PDB entry 9FT0 | X-ray diffraction, 2.75 A resolution | chains O and U of the 28 polymer chains in the assembly

[Chain O]
Protein: Proteasome subunit alpha type-2
From: Saccharomyces cerevisiae
UniProtKB: P23639 (PSA2_YEAST); residue numbers follow UniProt; this construct covers 1-250
Amino-acid sequence (250 residues; each row starts with the number of its first residue):
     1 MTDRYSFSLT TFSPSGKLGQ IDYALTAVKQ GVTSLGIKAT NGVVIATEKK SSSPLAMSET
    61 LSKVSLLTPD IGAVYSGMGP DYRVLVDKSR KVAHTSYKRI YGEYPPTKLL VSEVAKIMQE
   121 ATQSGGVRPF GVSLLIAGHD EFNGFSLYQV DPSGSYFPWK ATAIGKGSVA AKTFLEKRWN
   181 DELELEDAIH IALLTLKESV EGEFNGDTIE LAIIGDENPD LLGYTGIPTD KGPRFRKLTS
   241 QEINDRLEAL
UniProt features mapped onto this chain:
  - cross-link: Lys108 (Glycyl lysine isopeptide (Lys-Gly) (interchain with G-Cter in ubiquitin))

[Chain U]
Protein: Proteasome subunit alpha type-1
From: Saccharomyces cerevisiae
UniProtKB: P21243 (PSA1_YEAST); residues -8 to 243 here correspond to UniProt positions 1-252 (UniProt number = residue number + 9)
Amino-acid sequence (252 residues; row label = number of the first residue in the row; numbers below 1 keep their minus sign (Met-8 is residue -8)):
    -8 MSGAAAASAA GYDRHITIFS PEGRLYQVEY AFKATNQTNI NSLAVRGKDC TVVISQKKVP
    52 DKLLDPTTVS YIFCISRTIG MVVNGPIPDA RNAALRAKAE AAEFRYKYGY DMPCDVLAKR
   112 MANLSQIYTQ RAYMRPLGVI LTFVSVDEEL GPSIYKTDPA GYYVGYKATA TGPKQQEITT
   172 NLENHFKKSK IDHINEESWE KVVEFAITHM IDALGTEFSK NDLEVGVATK DKFFTLSAEN
   232 IEERLVAIAE QD
Disordered / not traced: -8 to 0

[How chain O and chain U interact]
Contacting residue pairs (66):
  Asp3(O) - Arg122(U)  salt bridge
  Asp3(O) - Tyr124(U)
  Tyr5(O) - Ile7(U)
  Tyr5(O) - Ala123(U)  hydrophobic
  Tyr5(O) - Tyr124(U)  hydrophobic
  Leu9(O) - Ile9(U)  hydrophobic
  Leu9(O) - Ala123(U)  hydrophobic
  Gln20(O) - Ile9(U)
  Gln20(O) - Phe10(U)  hydrogen bond (side chain-backbone)
  Tyr23(O) - Phe10(U)
  Tyr23(O) - Ser11(U)
  Tyr23(O) - Pro12(U)  hydrophobic
  Tyr23(O) - Gly14(U)
  Ala24(O) - Phe10(U)  hydrophobic
  Thr26(O) - Pro12(U)
  Thr26(O) - Glu13(U)
  Ala27(O) - Gly14(U)
  Gln30(O) - Glu13(U)
  Ser52(O) - Tyr153(U)  hydrogen bond
  Ser53(O) - Thr170(U)
  Pro54(O) - Lys158(U)
  Pro54(O) - Glu174(U)
  Leu55(O) - Tyr157(U)
  Leu55(O) - Lys158(U)  hydrogen bond (backbone-backbone)
  Leu55(O) - Ala159(U)
  Leu55(O) - Thr170(U)
  Leu55(O) - Glu174(U)
  Leu55(O) - Phe177(U)  hydrophobic
  Ala56(O) - Gly156(U)
  Ala56(O) - Tyr157(U)  hydrophobic
  Met57(O) - Val155(U)
  Met57(O) - Gly156(U)  hydrogen bond (backbone-backbone)
  Met57(O) - Tyr157(U)
  Met57(O) - Lys158(U)
  Thr60(O) - Tyr146(U)
  Thr60(O) - Val155(U)
  Thr60(O) - Gly156(U)  hydrogen bond (side chain-backbone)
  Leu61(O) - Tyr153(U)
  Met78(O) - Phe10(U)  hydrophobic
  Met78(O) - Leu16(U)  hydrophobic
  Pro80(O) - Gln117(U)
  Pro80(O) - Ala151(U)
  Pro80(O) - Gly152(U)
  Pro80(O) - Tyr153(U)
  Asp81(O) - Gln117(U)
  Arg83(O) - Ala113(U)  hydrogen bond (side chain-backbone)
  Arg83(O) - Asn114(U)
  Arg83(O) - Gly152(U)  hydrogen bond (side chain-backbone)
  Arg83(O) - Tyr154(U)
  Val84(O) - Asn114(U)
  Val84(O) - Gln117(U)
  Asp87(O) - Lys110(U)  salt bridge
  Asp87(O) - Asn114(U)
  Gly125(O) - Arg122(U)
  Gly126(O) - Arg122(U)
  Gly126(O) - Ala123(U)  hydrogen bond (backbone-backbone)
  Val127(O) - Gln121(U)
  Val127(O) - Arg122(U)
  Arg128(O) - Thr8(U)
  Arg128(O) - Phe10(U)
  Arg128(O) - Leu16(U)
  Arg128(O) - Thr120(U)  hydrogen bond (side chain-backbone)
  Arg128(O) - Gln121(U)  hydrogen bond (backbone-backbone)
  Pro129(O) - Phe10(U)
  Phe130(O) - Gln121(U)
  Gly131(O) - Phe10(U)
Other interface residues (no listed pair), chain O (32 interface residues in all): Thr2, Ala121
Other interface residues (no listed pair), chain U (34 interface residues in all): Arg37, Thr160, Leu173

[Summary]
32 residues of chain O and 34 residues of chain U are in contact, with 10 hydrogen bonds and 2 salt bridges.
Polar contacts include Asp3(O)-Arg122(U), Asp87(O)-Lys110(U) and Gln20(O)-Phe10(U).
Chain O is Proteasome subunit alpha type-2 and chain U is Proteasome subunit alpha type-1, both from
Saccharomyces cerevisiae; the structure, Yeast 20S proteasome in complex with epoxyketone inhibitor 16, was
determined by X-ray diffraction together with 9FRW, 9FSU, 9FST, 9FSV and 9FT1 from the same study.
